8EXY - chains D and N of the 9 polymer chains in the assembly; structure by electron microscopy, 3.20 A resolution.

# Chain D
Name: DNA-directed RNA polymerase subunit beta'
From: Mycobacterium tuberculosis H37Rv
Notes: EC 2.7.7.6
UniProt: P9WGY7 (RPOC_MYCTU); residues 1-1316 here = UniProt positions 1-1316
Amino-acid sequence (1316 residues; row label = number of the first residue in the row):
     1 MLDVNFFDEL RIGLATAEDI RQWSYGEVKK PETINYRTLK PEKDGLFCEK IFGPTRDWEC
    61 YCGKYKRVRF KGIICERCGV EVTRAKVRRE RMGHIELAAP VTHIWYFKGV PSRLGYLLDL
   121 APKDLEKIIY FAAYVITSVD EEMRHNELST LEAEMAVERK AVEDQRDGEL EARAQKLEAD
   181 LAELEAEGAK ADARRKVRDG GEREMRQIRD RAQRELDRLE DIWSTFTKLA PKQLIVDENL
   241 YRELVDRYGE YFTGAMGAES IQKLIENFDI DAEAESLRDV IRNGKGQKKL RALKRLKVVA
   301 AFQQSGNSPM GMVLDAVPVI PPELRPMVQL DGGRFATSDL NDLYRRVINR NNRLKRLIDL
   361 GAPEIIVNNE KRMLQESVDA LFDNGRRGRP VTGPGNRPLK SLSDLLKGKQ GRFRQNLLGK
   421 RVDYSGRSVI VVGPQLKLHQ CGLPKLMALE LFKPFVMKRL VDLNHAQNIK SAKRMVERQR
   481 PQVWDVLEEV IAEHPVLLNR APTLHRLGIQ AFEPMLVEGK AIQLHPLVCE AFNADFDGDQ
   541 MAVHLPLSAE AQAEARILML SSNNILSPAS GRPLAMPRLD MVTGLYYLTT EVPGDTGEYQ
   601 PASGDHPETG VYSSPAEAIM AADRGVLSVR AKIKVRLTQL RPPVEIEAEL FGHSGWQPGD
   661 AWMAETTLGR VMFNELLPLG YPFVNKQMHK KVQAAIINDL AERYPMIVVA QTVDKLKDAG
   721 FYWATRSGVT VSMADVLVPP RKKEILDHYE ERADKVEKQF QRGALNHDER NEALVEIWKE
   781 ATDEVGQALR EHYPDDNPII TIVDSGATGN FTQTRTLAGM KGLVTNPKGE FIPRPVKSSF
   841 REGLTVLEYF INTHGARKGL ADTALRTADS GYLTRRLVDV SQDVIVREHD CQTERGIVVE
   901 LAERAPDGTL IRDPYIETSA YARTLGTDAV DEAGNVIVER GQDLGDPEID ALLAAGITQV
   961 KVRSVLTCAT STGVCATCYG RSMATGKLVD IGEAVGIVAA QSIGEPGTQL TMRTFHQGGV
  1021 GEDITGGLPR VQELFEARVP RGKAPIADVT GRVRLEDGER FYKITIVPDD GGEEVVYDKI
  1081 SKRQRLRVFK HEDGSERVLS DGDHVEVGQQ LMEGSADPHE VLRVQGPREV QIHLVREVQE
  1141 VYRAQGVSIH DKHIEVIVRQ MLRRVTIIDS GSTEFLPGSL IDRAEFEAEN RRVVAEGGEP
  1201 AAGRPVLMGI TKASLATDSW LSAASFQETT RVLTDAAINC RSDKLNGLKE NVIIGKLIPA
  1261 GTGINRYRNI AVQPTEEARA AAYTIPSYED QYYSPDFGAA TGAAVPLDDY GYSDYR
Not modelled in the structure: 1, 1015-1022, 1283-1316
Swiss-Prot annotation at these positions:
  - binding site (Zn(2+)): Cys-60, Cys-62, Cys-75, Cys-78, Cys-891, Cys-968, Cys-975, Cys-978
  - binding site (Mg(2+)): Asp-535, Asp-537, Asp-539
Ion coordination: Zn2+ site 1: Cys-60, Cys-62, Cys-75, Cys-78; Mg2+: Asp-535, Asp-537 (shared with 1 residue of chain R); Zn2+ site 2: Cys-891, Cys-968, Cys-975, Cys-978
Small-molecule neighbours: phosphomethylphosphonic acid guanylate ester (G2P): Arg-500, Pro-502, Asn-533, Gln-1009, Met-1012, Arg-1013

# Chain N
Molecule: 40-nt DNA strand
Sequence (40 nucleotides; row label = number of the first residue in the row):
     1 GGGCGCATGC TGCTCTTCTT TGCCATCACG GCGACTGCCG
Not modelled in the structure: 1-2

# Interface between chain D and chain N
Contacting residue pairs - 9 pairs, chain D then chain N:
  Arg-37(D) with DC13(N), salt bridge to the phosphate; DT14(N), salt bridge to the phosphate
  Lys-123(D) with DT36(N), salt bridge to the phosphate; DG37(N), salt bridge to the phosphate
  Lys-294(D) with DA34(N), salt bridge to the phosphate
  Arg-345(D) with DC15(N), sugar contact
  Arg-389(D) with DT19(N), sugar contact
  Arg-1038(D) with DG31(N), phosphate contact; DC32(N), salt bridge to the phosphate
Also at the interface, not in a pair above, chain D (9 interface residues in all): Tyr-116, Pro-122, Arg-1041

# In short
The chain D/chain N interface involves 9 residues from each chain, with 6 salt bridges. Polar pairs include
Arg-37(D)/DC13(N), Arg-37(D)/DT14(N) and Lys-123(D)/DT36(N). Chain D binds phosphomethylphosphonic acid
guanylate ester. UniProt lists 8 Zn2+-binding residues and 3 Mg2+-binding residues on chain D.
Chain D is DNA-directed RNA polymerase subunit beta' (Mycobacterium tuberculosis H37Rv) and chain N is a 40-nt
DNA strand; the structure, M. tuberculosis RNAP paused complex with B. subtilis NusG and GMPCPP, was
determined by electron microscopy (same publication as 8EHQ, 8EJ3, 8EOE, 8EOF, 8EOS and 8EOT).
